5KRT - chain A; structure by X-ray diffraction, 1.65 A resolution.

Chain A:
Protein: Integrase
From: Human immunodeficiency virus 1
UniProt: Q76353 (Q76353_9HIV1); residues 57-207 here = UniProt positions 57-207
Sequence (153 residues; row label = number of the first residue in the row):
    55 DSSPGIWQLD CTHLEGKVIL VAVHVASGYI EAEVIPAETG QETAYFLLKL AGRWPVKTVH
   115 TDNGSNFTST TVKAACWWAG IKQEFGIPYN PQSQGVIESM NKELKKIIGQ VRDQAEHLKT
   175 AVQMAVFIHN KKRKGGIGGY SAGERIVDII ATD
Unresolved in the structure: 55, 146-148, 188-191
Sequence notes: expression tag (55-56); engineered mutation K185 (Phe in Q76353)
Modified positions: C65 (S-dimethylarsinoyl-cysteine; CAF); C130 (S-dimethylarsinoyl-cysteine; CAF)
Ligand contacts:
  - 6W6 (3-[2,5-bis(chloranyl)pyrrol-1-yl]thiophene-2-carboxylic acid), molecule 1: Q95, A98, Y99, L102, T125, A128, A129, A169, E170, H171, T174
  - 6W6, molecule 2: E157, I161, Q164, I182, K186
From the paper describing this entry:
  - binding site for 6W6: Q95, Y99, L102, T125, A128, A129, A169, E170, H171, T174
  - mutagenesis - A128T (<2-fold): decreased binding to compound 5 (from molecular simulation)
  - mutagenesis - H171T: unchanged catalytic activity on 5

Overview:
Chain A binds compound 6W6. From the paper: a binding site for 6W6 at Q95, Y99 and L102 among others; A128T
reduces binding to compound 5.
Chain A is Integrase (Human immunodeficiency virus 1); the structure, HIV-1 Integrase Catalytic Core Domain
(CCD) in Complex with a Fragment-Derived Allosteric Inhibitor, was determined by X-ray diffraction, deposited
together with 5KRS.
